9EEZ - chain A; structure by X-ray diffraction, 1.60 A resolution.

[Chain A]
Name: Tyrosine-protein phosphatase non-receptor type 5
Organism: Homo sapiens
Notes: EC 3.1.3.48
UniProt: P54829 (PTN5_HUMAN); residues 258-539 here correspond to UniProt positions 282-563 (UniProt number = residue number + 24)
Sequence (305 residues; row label = number of the first residue in the row):
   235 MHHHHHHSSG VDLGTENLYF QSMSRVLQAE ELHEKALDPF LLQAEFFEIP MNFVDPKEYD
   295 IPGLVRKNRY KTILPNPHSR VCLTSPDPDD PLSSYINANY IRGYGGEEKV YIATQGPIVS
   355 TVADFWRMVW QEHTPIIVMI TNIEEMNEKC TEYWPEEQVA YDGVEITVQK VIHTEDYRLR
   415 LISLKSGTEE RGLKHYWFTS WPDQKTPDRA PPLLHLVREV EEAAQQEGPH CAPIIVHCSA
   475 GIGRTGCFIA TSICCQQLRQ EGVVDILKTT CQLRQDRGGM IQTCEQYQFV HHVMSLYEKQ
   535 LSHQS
Not modelled in the structure: 235-255, 319-323, 377-383, 538-539
Disulfides: C384-C472
Glycans and other covalent adducts: [4-(bromoacetyl)phenoxy]acetic acid (A1BHT) linked to C505, C518
Sequence notes: initiating methionine (235); expression tag (236-257)
Residues lining bound ligands:
  - A1BHT ([4-(bromoacetyl)phenoxy]acetic acid), molecule 1: M257, I283, P284, N286, H312, T504, R508, Q509
  - A1BHT, molecule 2: P273, L276, Q277, E519, Q522
Curated features (UniProtKB/Swiss-Prot):
  - active site: C472 (Phosphocysteine intermediate)
  - binding site (substrate): D437, C472 to R478, Q516
From the paper describing this entry:
  - conformationally variable residues (order/disorder transition, side-chain flip): I374 to K383, C505
  - binding site for A1BHT: C505, C518
  - mutagenesis - C505S, C505S/C518S, C518S: decreased catalytic activity on A1BHT
  - catalytic residues: C472 (citing earlier work)
  - allosteric site: G462 to P467 (citing earlier work)

[Overview]
Compound A1BHT is covalently linked to C505 and C518. From UniProt: active-site residue C472 and 9
substrate-binding residues. From the paper: the catalytic residue C472; C505S, C505S/C518S and C518S reduce
catalytic activity on A1BHT.
Chain A is Tyrosine-protein phosphatase non-receptor type 5 (Homo sapiens); the structure, STEP (PTPN5) with
active-site disulfide bond and covalent ligand bound to distal C505 and C518, was determined by X-ray
diffraction together with 9EEX and 9EEY from the same study.
